PDB entry 8CLH | X-ray diffraction, 2.50 A resolution | chains B and C of the 6 polymer chains in the assembly

== Chain B ==
Protein: Tubulin beta-2B chain
Source organism: Bos taurus
Reference sequence: Q6B856 (TBB2B_BOVIN); the author numbering skips numbers that UniProt does not, so the offset changes along the chain: 2-42 = UniProt 2-42; 45-360 = UniProt 43-358; 369-441 = UniProt 359-431
Chain sequence (430 residues; row label = number of the first residue in the row; note: 10 numbers in that range are skipped by the numbering (no residue carries them; nothing is unmodelled there)):
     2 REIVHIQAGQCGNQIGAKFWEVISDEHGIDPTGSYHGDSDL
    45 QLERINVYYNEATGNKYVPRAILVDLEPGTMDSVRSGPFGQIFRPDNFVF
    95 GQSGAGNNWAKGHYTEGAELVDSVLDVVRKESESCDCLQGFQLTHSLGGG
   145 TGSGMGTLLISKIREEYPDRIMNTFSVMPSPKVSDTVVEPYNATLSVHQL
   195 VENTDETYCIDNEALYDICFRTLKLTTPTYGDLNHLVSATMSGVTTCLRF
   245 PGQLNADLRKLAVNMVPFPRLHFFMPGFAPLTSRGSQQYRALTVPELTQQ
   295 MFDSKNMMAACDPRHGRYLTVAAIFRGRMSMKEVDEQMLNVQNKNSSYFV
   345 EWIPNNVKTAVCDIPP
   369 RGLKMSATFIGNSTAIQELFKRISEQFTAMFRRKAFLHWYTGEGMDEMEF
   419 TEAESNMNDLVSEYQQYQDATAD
Disordered / not traced: 441
Small-molecule neighbours:
  - epothilone a (EP): L217, L219, D226, H229, L230, A233, F272, P274, L275, T276, R278, Q281, Q282, Y283, R284, L286, L371
  - GDP (guanosine-5'-diphosphate): G10, Q11, C12, Q15, I16, D69, N101, S140, G142, G143, G144, T145, G146, V171, P173, V177, S178, E183, N206, L209, Y224, L227, N228
  - colchicine (LOC; N-[(7S)-1,2,3,10-tetramethoxy-9-oxo-6,7-dihydro-5H-benzo[d]heptalen-7-yl]ethanamide): C241, L242, L248, A250, D251, K254, L255, N258, M259, T314, V315, A316, A317, I318, N350, K352, T353, A354
  - Peloruside A (POU): Q293, F296, D297, S298, K299, P307, R308, Y312, V335, N339, Y342
  - vinblastine (VLB; (2alpha,2'beta,3beta,4alpha,5beta)-vincaleukoblastine): P175, K176, V177, S178, D179, Y210, F214, T220, T221, P222, T223, Y224, L227
UniProt features mapped onto this chain:
  - binding site (GTP): Q11, E71, S140, G144, T145, G146, N206, N228
  - binding site (Mg(2+)): E71
  - modified residue: S40 (Phosphoserine), T57 (Phosphothreonine), K60 (N6-acetyllysine), S174 (Phosphoserine), T287 (Phosphothreonine), T292 (Phosphothreonine), R320 (Omega-N-methylarginine)
  - cross-link (Glycyl lysine isopeptide (Lys-Gly)): K60 (interchain with G-Cter in ubiquitin), K326 (interchain with G-Cter in ubiquitin)

== Chain C ==
Protein: Tubulin alpha-1B chain
Source organism: Bos taurus
Reference sequence: P81947 (TBA1B_BOVIN); residue numbers follow UniProt; this construct covers 1-440
Chain sequence (440 residues; each row starts with the number of its first residue):
     1 MRECISIHVGQAGVQIGNACWELYCLEHGIQPDGQMPSDKTIGGGDDSFN
    51 TFFSETGAGKHVPRAVFVDLEPTVIDEVRTGTYRQLFHPEQLITGKEDAA
   101 NNYARGHYTIGKEIIDLVLDRIRKLADQCTGLQGFLVFHSFGGGTGSGFT
   151 SLLMERLSVDYGKKSKLEFSIYPAPQVSTAVVEPYNSILTTHTTLEHSDC
   201 AFMVDNEAIYDICRRNLDIERPTYTNLNRLISQIVSSITASLRFDGALNV
   251 DLTEFQTNLVPYPRIHFPLATYAPVISAEKAYHEQLSVAEITNACFEPAN
   301 QMVKCDPRHGKYMACCLLYRGDVVPKDVNAAIATIKTKRSIQFVDWCPTG
   351 FKVGINYQPPTVVPGGDLAKVQRAVCMLSNTTAIAEAWARLDHKFDLMYA
   401 KRAFVHWYVGEGMEEGEFSEAREDMAALEKDYEEVGVDSV
Metal / ion sites: Ca2+: D39, T41, G44, E55
Small-molecule neighbours:
  - GTP (guanosine-5'-triphosphate): G10, Q11, A12, Q15, I16, D69, D98, A99, A100, N101, S140, G142, G143, G144, T145, G146, I171, P173, V177, S178, T179, E183, N206, Y224, L227, N228, I231
  - vinblastine (VLB; (2alpha,2'beta,3beta,4alpha,5beta)-vincaleukoblastine): L248, P325, V328, N329, I332, A333, F351, V353, I355

== Interface between chain B and chain C ==
Residue-residue contacts (41; chain B residue first):
  Q96(B) - M1(C)
  Q96(B) - R2(C)  hydrogen bond (backbone-side chain)
  S97(B) - R2(C)  hydrogen bond (backbone-side chain)
  G98(B) - R2(C)
  N101(B) - E254(C)  hydrogen bond
  D179(B) - N258(C)  hydrogen bond (backbone-side chain)
  D179(B) - T349(C)
  D179(B) - F351(C)
  D179(B) - K352(C)
  D179(B) - V353(C)  hydrogen bond (side chain-backbone)
  T180(B) - E254(C)
  T180(B) - N258(C)
  T180(B) - K352(C)  hydrogen bond
  V181(B) - N258(C)  hydrogen bond (backbone-side chain)
  V181(B) - T349(C)
  V182(B) - T257(C)
  Q394(B) - P348(C)
  A397(B) - W346(C)
  M398(B) - W346(C)
  M398(B) - P348(C)
  R401(B) - Y262(C)  hydrogen bond (backbone-side chain)
  R401(B) - D345(C)  salt bridge
  R401(B) - W346(C)
  R401(B) - E434(C)  hydrogen bond (side chain-backbone)
  R401(B) - V435(C)
  R401(B) - V437(C)  hydrogen bond (side chain-backbone)
  R401(B) - D438(C)
  R401(B) - S439(C)  hydrogen bond
  K402(B) - Y262(C)
  A403(B) - Y262(C)
  A403(B) - W346(C)  hydrophobic
  F404(B) - T257(C)
  F404(B) - N258(C)
  F404(B) - V260(C)
  F404(B) - P261(C)  hydrogen bond (backbone-backbone)
  H406(B) - V260(C)  hydrogen bond (side chain-backbone)
  H406(B) - P261(C)
  H406(B) - P263(C)
  W407(B) - Q256(C)
  W407(B) - T257(C)  hydrogen bond (side chain-backbone)
  W407(B) - V260(C)
Also at the interface, not in a pair above, chain B (18 interface residues in all): P175
Also at the interface, not in a pair above, chain C (23 interface residues in all): C347

== Overview ==
Chain B and chain C form an interface of 18 and 23 residues respectively, with 14 hydrogen bonds and 1 salt
bridge. Among the polar pairs are R401(B)-D345(C), Q96(B)-R2(C) and S97(B)-R2(C). Vinblastine is bound between
chain B and chain C.
Here chain B is Tubulin beta-2B chain and chain C is Tubulin alpha-1B chain, both from Bos taurus. Entry 8CLH
(Drug cocktail (Colchicine, Epothilone A, Peloruside, Ansamitocin P3, Vinblastine) bound to tubulin (T2R-TTL)
complex) was determined by X-ray diffraction together with 8CL9, 8CLB, 8CLC, 8CLD, 8CLE, 8CLF and 8CLG from
the same study.
